PDB entry 6QM7 | electron microscopy, 2.80 A resolution | chains N and V of the 28 polymer chains in the assembly

== Chain N ==
Name: Proteasome beta7 chain
Source organism: Leishmania tarentolae
Sequence (220 residues; numbered 1 to 220; the number before each row is that of its first residue):
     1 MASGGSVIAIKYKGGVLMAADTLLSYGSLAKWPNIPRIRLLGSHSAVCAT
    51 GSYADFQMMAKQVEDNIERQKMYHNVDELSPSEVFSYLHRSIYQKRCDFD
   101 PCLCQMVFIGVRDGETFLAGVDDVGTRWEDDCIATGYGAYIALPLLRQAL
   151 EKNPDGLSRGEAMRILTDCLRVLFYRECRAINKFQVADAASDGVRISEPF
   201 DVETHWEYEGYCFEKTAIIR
Disordered / not traced: 1, 220

== Chain V ==
Name: Proteasome beta1 chain
Source organism: Leishmania tarentolae
Sequence (283 residues; numbered 1 to 283; the number before each row is that of its first residue):
     1 MLQRPDHTLLQEPAYPKDIAQKLTENGPAQAGKQLFQPDPAVIDPQLSKA
    51 VSLGTTILAVSYNGGVVLAADSRTSSGTYVVNRASNKLTKLTKKIYCCRS
   101 GSAADTQALAERVSNYLGSYQTDIGAGVNVATAANLFQKMCYMNRWNISA
   151 GIIVAGYDPINGGSVYSIPSGGSCVKLDYALGGSGSIFLYSFFDANYKPG
   201 MSKSECVAFCQRAVAHAYSRDGSSGGLIRTITLDADEPEDQTIPWNRSPY
   251 CMEKDPKYVTQATQNQPFSSSAKITGNRMSSTG
Disordered / not traced: 1-54

== How chain N and chain V interact ==
Residue-residue contacts (109):
  T22(N) - Q261(V)
  S28(N) - R220(V)
  S28(N) - D221(V)  hydrogen bond
  S28(N) - G222(V)  hydrogen bond (backbone-backbone)
  S28(N) - S223(V)  hydrogen bond
  L29(N) - F188(V)  hydrophobic
  L29(N) - R220(V)
  A30(N) - S219(V)
  A30(N) - R220(V)  hydrogen bond (backbone-side chain)
  A30(N) - M252(V)
  K31(N) - R220(V)  hydrogen bond (backbone-side chain)
  P33(N) - M252(V)  hydrophobic
  P33(N) - Y258(V)  hydrophobic
  N34(N) - Y258(V)
  N34(N) - T260(V)  hydrogen bond (side chain-backbone)
  N34(N) - Q261(V)
  N34(N) - A262(V)  hydrogen bond (backbone-backbone)
  I35(N) - Q261(V)
  I35(N) - A262(V)  hydrophobic
  P36(N) - Q261(V)
  P36(N) - A262(V)
  P36(N) - Q264(V)
  P36(N) - N265(V)  hydrogen bond (backbone-side chain)
  P36(N) - N277(V)
  I38(N) - N265(V)  hydrogen bond (backbone-side chain)
  R39(N) - Q264(V)
  R39(N) - N265(V)
  L40(N) - R278(V)
  L40(N) - M279(V)
  L40(N) - S280(V)
  L40(N) - S281(V)
  G42(N) - R278(V)  hydrogen bond (backbone-side chain)
  G42(N) - S281(V)
  S43(N) - S281(V)  hydrogen bond (backbone-side chain)
  Y53(N) - Q264(V)  hydrogen bond
  Q57(N) - Q264(V)
  E64(N) - R278(V)  salt bridge
  E68(N) - F268(V)
  M72(N) - F268(V)  hydrophobic
  Y137(N) - T78(V)  hydrogen bond
  Y137(N) - Y79(V)  hydrophobic
  F174(N) - W245(V)
  F174(N) - E253(V)
  Y175(N) - V80(V)
  Y175(N) - R83(V)
  R176(N) - Y79(V)
  R176(N) - V80(V)  hydrogen bond (backbone-backbone)
  R176(N) - V81(V)  hydrogen bond (side chain-backbone)
  R176(N) - R83(V)
  E177(N) - T78(V)
  C178(N) - R73(V)  hydrogen bond (backbone-side chain)
  C178(N) - S75(V)
  C178(N) - G77(V)
  C178(N) - T78(V)  hydrogen bond (backbone-backbone)
  C178(N) - Y79(V)
  C178(N) - V80(V)  hydrophobic
  C178(N) - G222(V)
  R179(N) - T78(V)
  I181(N) - E253(V)
  N182(N) - W245(V)
  N182(N) - E253(V)  hydrogen bond (backbone-side chain)
  K183(N) - E253(V)
  K183(N) - Y258(V)  hydrogen bond (side chain-backbone)
  Q185(N) - Q261(V)  hydrogen bond
  Q185(N) - M279(V)
  D192(N) - T282(V)
  V194(N) - S280(V)
  V194(N) - S281(V)  hydrogen bond (backbone-backbone)
  R195(N) - M279(V)
  R195(N) - S280(V)  hydrogen bond
  I196(N) - M279(V)  hydrogen bond (backbone-backbone)
  S197(N) - M279(V)
  E198(N) - M279(V)
  P199(N) - Q261(V)
  T204(N) - W245(V)
  T204(N) - N246(V)  hydrogen bond (backbone-side chain)
  H205(N) - R83(V)  hydrogen bond (backbone-side chain)
  W206(N) - R83(V)
  W206(N) - G226(V)
  W206(N) - L227(V)
  W206(N) - P244(V)  hydrophobic
  W206(N) - W245(V)
  W206(N) - N246(V)
  E207(N) - P244(V)
  E207(N) - N246(V)
  E207(N) - R247(V)  salt bridge
  Y208(N) - R83(V)
  Y211(N) - R83(V)  hydrogen bond
  Y211(N) - A84(V)  hydrophobic
  Y211(N) - L227(V)
  Y211(N) - R229(V)  hydrogen bond (backbone-side chain)
  C212(N) - R229(V)
  F213(N) - N86(V)  hydrogen bond (backbone-side chain)
  F213(N) - L88(V)  hydrophobic
  F213(N) - R229(V)
  F213(N) - T230(V)
  F213(N) - D240(V)
  T216(N) - A84(V)
  T216(N) - N86(V)
  T216(N) - R229(V)  hydrogen bond
  A217(N) - N86(V)
  I218(N) - T89(V)
  I218(N) - R99(V)
  I218(N) - Q107(V)
  I219(N) - T89(V)
  I219(N) - K90(V)
  I219(N) - A110(V)
  I219(N) - E111(V)
  I219(N) - S114(V)
Interface residues without a listed pair, chain N (55 interface residues in all): W32, L41, H44, I141, G193, D201
Interface residues without a listed pair, chain V (54 interface residues in all): N82, Y96, S184, I231, T242, K254

== In short ==
Chain N and chain V form an interface of 55 and 54 residues respectively; the contacts include 29 hydrogen
bonds and 2 salt bridges. Polar contacts include E64(N)-R278(V), E207(N)-R247(V) and S28(N)-D221(V).
Here chain N is Proteasome beta7 chain and chain V is Proteasome beta1 chain, both from Leishmania tarentolae.
Entry 6QM7 (Leishmania tarentolae proteasome 20S subunit complexed with GSK3494245) was determined by electron
microscopy (same publication as 6QM8).
